PDB entry 8VNT | X-ray diffraction, 1.62 A resolution | chains C and A of the 6 polymer chains in the assembly

Chain C:
Molecule: 13-nt DNA strand
Sequence (13 nucleotides; each row starts with the number of its first residue):
   401 TTGACTCTCT TAA
Bound ions: Mg2+: DA413 (shared with 1 residue of chain B; 1 residue of chain c)

Chain A:
Protein: Intron-encoded endonuclease I-PpoI
Organism: Physarum polycephalum
Notes: EC 3.1.-.-
UniProtKB: Q94702 (PPO1_PHYPO); residues 2-163 here = UniProt positions 2-163
Sequence (162 residues; each row starts with the number of its first residue):
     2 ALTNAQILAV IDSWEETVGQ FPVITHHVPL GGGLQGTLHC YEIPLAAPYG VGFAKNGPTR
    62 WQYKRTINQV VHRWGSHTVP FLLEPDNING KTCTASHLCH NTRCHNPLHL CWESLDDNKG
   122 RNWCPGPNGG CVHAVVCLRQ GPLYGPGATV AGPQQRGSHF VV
Bound ions: Zn2+ site 1: Cys41, Cys100, Cys105, His110; Mg2+: Asn119 (shared with 1 residue of chain D; 1 residue of chain d); Zn2+ site 2: Cys125, Cys132, His134, Cys138
From the paper describing this entry:
  - catalytic residues: His78, His98
  - binding site for the 8-nt DNA strand: Arg61
  - mutagenesis - H78A/H98A, H98A: decreased catalytic activity
  - mutagenesis - H78A: unchanged catalytic activity
  - mutagenesis - H98A: abolished catalytic activity

Interface between chain C and chain A:
Residue-residue contacts - 18 pairs, chain C then chain A:
  DT401(C) with Thr67(A), phosphate contact
  DT402(C) with Arg66(A), salt bridge to the phosphate; Thr67(A), base contact
  DG403(C) with Val52(A), phosphate contact; Gly53(A), hydrogen bond to the phosphate; Lys65(A), hydrogen bond to the base
  DA404(C) with Ala48(A), phosphate contact; Pro49(A), phosphate contact; Ala55(A), base contact; Lys65(A), base contact
  DC405(C) with Ala48(A), phosphate contact; Lys56(A), base contact
  DT406(C) with Lys56(A), base contact; Asn57(A), base contact
  DC407(C) with Asn57(A), hydrogen bond to the base
  DT411(C) with Leu116(A), base contact; Lys120(A), hydrogen bond to the base
  DA412(C) with Asp117(A), sugar contact
Other interface residues (no listed pair), chain C (12 interface residues in all): DT408, DT410, DA413
Other interface residues (no listed pair), chain A (17 interface residues in all): Tyr50, Phe54, Val72, Arg74

Summary:
Chain C and chain A form an interface of 12 and 17 residues respectively, with 4 hydrogen bonds and 1 salt
bridge. Polar pairs include DG403(C)-Lys65(A), DC407(C)-Asn57(A) and DT411(C)-Lys120(A). From the paper:
catalytic residues His78(A) and His98(A); H78A/H98A and H98A of chain A reduce catalytic activity.
Here chain C is a 13-nt DNA strand and chain A is Intron-encoded endonuclease I-PpoI (Physarum polycephalum).
Entry 8VNT (Homing endonuclease I-PpoI-DNA complex:reaction at pH6.0 (K+ MES) with 500 uM Mg2+ for 1800s) was
determined by X-ray diffraction, deposited together with 8VMO, 8VMP, 8VMQ, 8VMR, 8VMS, 8VMT and 35 further
entries.
